5CZ5 - chains S and T of the 28 polymer chains in the assembly; structure by X-ray diffraction, 2.80 A resolution.

# Chain S
Molecule: Proteasome subunit alpha type-6
Source organism: Saccharomyces cerevisiae (strain ATCC 204508 / S288c)
Notes: EC 3.4.25.1
UniProt: P40302 (PSA6_YEAST); residues 0-233 here correspond to UniProt positions 1-234 (UniProt number = residue number + 1)
Amino-acid sequence (234 residues; row label = number of the first residue in the row; numbering starts at 0):
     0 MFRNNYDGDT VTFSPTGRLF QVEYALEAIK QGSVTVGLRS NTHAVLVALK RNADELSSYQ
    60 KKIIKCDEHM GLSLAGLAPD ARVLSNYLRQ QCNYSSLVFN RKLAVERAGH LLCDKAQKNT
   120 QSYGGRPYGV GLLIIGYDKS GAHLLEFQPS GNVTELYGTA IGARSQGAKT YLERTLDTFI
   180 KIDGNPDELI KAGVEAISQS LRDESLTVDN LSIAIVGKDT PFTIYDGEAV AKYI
Unresolved in the structure: 0-2
UniProt features mapped onto this chain:
  - modified residue: Ser13 (Phosphoserine)
  - cross-link: Lys190 (Glycyl lysine isopeptide (Lys-Gly) (interchain with G-Cter in ubiquitin))

# Chain T
Molecule: Probable proteasome subunit alpha type-7
Source organism: Saccharomyces cerevisiae (strain ATCC 204508 / S288c)
Notes: EC 3.4.25.1
UniProt: P21242 (PSA7_YEAST); residues -3 to 284 here correspond to UniProt positions 1-288 (UniProt number = residue number + 4)
Amino-acid sequence (288 residues; row label = number of the first residue in the row; numbers below 1 keep their minus sign (Met-3 is residue -3)):
    -3 MTSIGTGYDL SNSVFSPDGR NFQVEYAVKA VENGTTSIGI KCNDGVVFAV EKLITSKLLV
    57 PQKNVKIQVV DRHIGCVYSG LIPDGRHLVN RGREEAASFK KLYKTPIPIP AFADRLGQYV
   117 QAHTLYNSVR PFGVSTIFGG VDKNGAHLYM LEPSGSYWGY KGAATGKGRQ SAKAELEKLV
   177 DHHPEGLSAR EAVKQAAKII YLAHEDNKEK DFELEISWCS LSETNGLHKF VKGDLLQEAI
   237 DFAQKEINGD DDEDEDDSDN VMSSDDENAP VATNANATTD QEGDIHLE
Unresolved in the structure: -3 to 1, 245-284
UniProt features mapped onto this chain:
  - modified residue: Thr-2 (N-acetylthreonine)

# How chain S and chain T interact
Residue-residue contacts (64; chain S residue first):
  Asn4(S) - Leu6(T)
  Tyr5(S) - Asp5(T)  hydrogen bond
  Tyr5(S) - Leu6(T)  hydrophobic
  Tyr5(S) - Tyr22(T)  hydrophobic
  Thr9(S) - Arg126(T)
  Val10(S) - Gln19(T)  hydrogen bond (backbone-side chain)
  Val10(S) - Asn123(T)
  Val10(S) - Ser124(T)
  Val10(S) - Val125(T)
  Val10(S) - Arg126(T)
  Thr11(S) - Leu6(T)
  Thr11(S) - Gln19(T)
  Phe12(S) - Gln19(T)  hydrogen bond (backbone-side chain)
  Phe12(S) - Tyr22(T)
  Phe12(S) - Ala23(T)  hydrophobic
  Phe12(S) - Arg126(T)
  Phe12(S) - Pro127(T)
  Ser13(S) - Tyr22(T)
  Pro14(S) - Tyr22(T)  hydrophobic
  Pro14(S) - Lys25(T)
  Thr15(S) - Lys25(T)
  Gly16(S) - Tyr22(T)
  Gly16(S) - Lys25(T)
  Gly16(S) - Ala26(T)
  Leu18(S) - Leu77(T)  hydrophobic
  Leu18(S) - Arg126(T)
  His109(S) - Arg82(T)
  Cys112(S) - Arg82(T)
  Asp113(S) - Arg82(T)  salt bridge
  Asp113(S) - Asn86(T)
  Gln116(S) - Pro79(T)
  Gln116(S) - Asp80(T)
  Gln116(S) - His83(T)  hydrogen bond
  Gln116(S) - Arg126(T)
  Thr119(S) - Arg126(T)  hydrogen bond (backbone-side chain)
  Gln120(S) - Val125(T)
  Gln120(S) - Arg126(T)  hydrogen bond (backbone-backbone)
  Gln120(S) - Pro127(T)
  Gln120(S) - Phe128(T)
  Ser121(S) - Ser124(T)
  Tyr122(S) - Ser124(T)  hydrogen bond (backbone-backbone)
  Ser149(S) - Pro79(T)
  Gly150(S) - Pro79(T)
  Asn151(S) - Ile78(T)
  Asn151(S) - Pro79(T)
  Thr153(S) - Leu55(T)
  Thr153(S) - Asn60(T)
  Glu154(S) - Leu55(T)
  Glu154(S) - Val56(T)
  Glu154(S) - Lys59(T)
  Glu154(S) - Asn60(T)  hydrogen bond (backbone-side chain)
  Leu155(S) - Leu54(T)
  Leu155(S) - Leu55(T)  hydrophobic
  Leu155(S) - Val56(T)
  Tyr156(S) - Leu54(T)  hydrogen bond (backbone-backbone)
  Tyr156(S) - Leu55(T)
  Tyr156(S) - Val56(T)  hydrophobic
  Tyr156(S) - Pro57(T)
  Gly157(S) - Leu54(T)
  Lys168(S) - Leu54(T)
  Leu171(S) - Leu54(T)
  Glu172(S) - Ser52(T)  hydrogen bond
  Glu172(S) - Lys53(T)
  Leu175(S) - Lys53(T)
Also at the interface, not in a pair above, chain S (36 interface residues in all): Arg38, Glu105, Lys117, His142, Phe178
Also at the interface, not in a pair above, chain T (30 interface residues in all): His119, Gly129

# In short
The interface between chain S and chain T involves 36 residues on one side and 30 on the other; the contacts
include 10 hydrogen bonds and 1 salt bridge. Among the polar pairs are Asp113(S)-Arg82(T), Tyr5(S)-Asp5(T) and
Val10(S)-Gln19(T).
Here chain S is Proteasome subunit alpha type-6 and chain T is Probable proteasome subunit alpha type-7, both
from Saccharomyces cerevisiae (strain ATCC 204508 / S288c). Entry 5CZ5 (Yeast 20S proteasome beta1-T1A mutant
in complex with Carfilzomib) was determined by X-ray diffraction (same publication as 5CZ4, 5CZ6, 5CZ7, 5CZ8,
5CZ9, 5CZA and 16 further entries).
